PDB entry 3ZE8 | X-ray diffraction, 1.80 A resolution | chains A and B

# Chain A
Name: Periplasmic [nifese] hydrogenase, small subunit
Source organism: Desulfovibrio vulgaris
Notes: EC 1.12.7.2
UniProtKB: Q72AS4 (Q72AS4_DESVH); residues 1-283 here correspond to UniProt positions 35-317 (UniProt number = residue number + 34)
Sequence (283 residues; numbered 1 to 283; the number before each row is that of its first residue):
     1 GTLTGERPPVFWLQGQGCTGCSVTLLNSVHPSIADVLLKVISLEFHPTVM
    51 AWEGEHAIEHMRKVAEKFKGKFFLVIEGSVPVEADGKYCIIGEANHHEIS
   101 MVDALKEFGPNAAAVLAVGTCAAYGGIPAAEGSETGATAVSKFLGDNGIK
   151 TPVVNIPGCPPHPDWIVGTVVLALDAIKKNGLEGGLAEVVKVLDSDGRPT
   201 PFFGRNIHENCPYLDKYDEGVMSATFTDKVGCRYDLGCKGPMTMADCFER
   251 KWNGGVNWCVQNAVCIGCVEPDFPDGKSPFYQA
Not modelled in the structure: 1-6
Bound ions: 4Fe-4S cluster Fe site 1: Cys18, Cys21, Cys121, Cys159; 4Fe-4S cluster Fe site 2: His208, Cys211, Cys232, Cys238; 4Fe-4S cluster Fe site 3: Cys247, Cys259, Cys265, Cys268
Ligand contacts:
  - C15 (N-dodecyl-N,N-dimethyl-3-ammonio-1-propanesulfonate), molecule 1: Pro8, Val10, Ile41, Phe73, Val75, Leu116, Val170, Leu174, Ile177
  - C15, molecule 2: Trp12, Ser22, Leu25, Leu26, Ser28, Ile33, Leu37, Leu43, His46
  - C15, molecule 3: Leu37, Leu38, Val49
  - 4Fe-4S cluster (SF4), molecule 1: Gly17, Cys18, Gly20, Cys21, Glu77, Gly78, Gly119, Thr120, Cys121, Gly158, Cys159, Pro160
  - 4Fe-4S cluster (SF4), molecule 2: Ile207, His208, Cys211, Tyr213, Leu214, Tyr217, Cys232, Arg233, Tyr234, Cys238, Gly240, Pro241, Val260
  - 4Fe-4S cluster (SF4), molecule 3: Ile207, Thr243, Ala245, Cys247, Trp252, Trp258, Cys259, Cys265, Ile266, Gly267, Cys268, Val269
What the authors report for this chain:
  - 4Fe-4S cluster coordination: Cys21

# Chain B
Name: Periplasmic [nifese] hydrogenase, large subunit, selenocysteine-containing
Source organism: Desulfovibrio vulgaris
Notes: EC 1.12.7.2
UniProtKB: Q72AS3 (Q72AS3_DESVH); numbering as in UniProt (aligned over 12-495)
Sequence (485 residues; numbered 12 to 495; the number before each row is that of its first residue):
    12 GATGRTTIAIDPVTRIEGHLKAEVVVENGKVVDARLSGGMYRGFETILRG
    62 RDPRDASQIVQRICGVCPTAHSTASVLALDEAFGAKVPNNGRITRNLIFG
   112 ANYLQSHILHFYHLSAQDFVQGPDTAPFVPRFPKSDLRLSKELNKAGVDQ
   162 YIEALEVRRICHEMVALFGGRMPHVQGQVVGGATEIPTKEKLVEYAARFK
   212 KVRDFVEQKYVPVVYTIGSKYKDMFKVGQGFKAALCVGAFPLDNSGKKHL
   262 FMPGVYAKGKDMPFDPSKIKEYVKYSWFAEETTGLNYKEGKTIPAPDKAG
   312 AYSFVKAPRYDGLSLEVGPLARMWVNNPELSPVGKKLLKDLFGISAKKFR
   362 DLGEEAAFSLMGRHVARAEETYYMLGAIEGWLKEIKAGEDTVVMPAVPAS
   412 AEGTGFTEAPRGSLLHYVKVKDSKIDNYQIVSASLWNCNPRDDMGQRGAV
   462 EEALIGIPVDDIQNPVNVARLIRAFDPU
   489 ULGCAVH
Not modelled in the structure: 12-14
Modified / non-standard residues: Cys75 (cysteinesulfonic acid; OCS); Sec489 (3-(sulfanylselanyl)-l-alanine; PSW)
Differences from the reference sequence: microheterogeneity Sec489 (Sec in Q72AS3)
Bound ions: Fe2+: Glu56, Ile441, His495; Ni2+: Cys75, Cys78, Sec489, Cys492; carbonmonoxide-(dicyano) iron Fe: Cys78, Cys492
Ligand contacts:
  - C15 (N-dodecyl-N,N-dimethyl-3-ammonio-1-propanesulfonate), molecule 1: Ala127, Gln128, Val131, Gly133, Pro134, Phe139, Val159, Tyr162, Ile163
  - C15, molecule 2: Phe139, Tyr162, Ile163, Leu166
  - C15, molecule 3: Lys233, Phe236, Lys237, Leu349, Phe353, Ile355, Leu363, Ala367
  - carbonmonoxide-(dicyano) iron (FCO): Cys78, Ala81, His82, Ala420, Pro421, Arg422, Leu425, Ser443, Ala444, Ser445, Sec489, Sec489, Cys492
What the authors report for this chain:
  - post-translational modification sites: Cys75

# How chain A and chain B interact
Contacting residue pairs (170):
  Arg7(A) - Thr136(B)  hydrogen bond
  Gln14(A) - His30(B)  hydrogen bond (backbone-side chain)
  Gly15(A) - His30(B)  hydrogen bond (backbone-side chain)
  Gly15(A) - Met51(B)
  Gln16(A) - Met51(B)
  Gln16(A) - Tyr52(B)  hydrogen bond (side chain-backbone)
  Gln16(A) - Arg53(B)
  Gly17(A) - Met51(B)
  Gly17(A) - Arg53(B)
  Cys18(A) - Glu28(B)
  Cys18(A) - Arg53(B)
  Cys18(A) - Arg73(B)
  Cys18(A) - Ile74(B)
  Cys18(A) - Cys75(B)
  Cys18(A) - Gly76(B)  hydrogen bond (backbone-backbone)
  Cys18(A) - His185(B)
  Thr19(A) - Glu28(B)  hydrogen bond
  Gly20(A) - Gly76(B)
  Gly20(A) - Pro184(B)
  Val23(A) - Gly76(B)
  Val23(A) - Val77(B)  hydrophobic
  Val23(A) - Arg169(B)
  Val23(A) - His173(B)
  Val23(A) - Pro184(B)  hydrophobic
  Leu26(A) - Arg169(B)  hydrogen bond (backbone-side chain)
  Asn27(A) - Arg169(B)  hydrogen bond
  Asn27(A) - Arg170(B)
  Asn27(A) - His173(B)  hydrogen bond
  Asn27(A) - Met183(B)  hydrogen bond (side chain-backbone)
  Val29(A) - Arg170(B)
  Ser42(A) - Ala137(B)
  Leu43(A) - Ala137(B)
  Leu43(A) - Pro138(B)
  Glu44(A) - Ala137(B)
  Pro47(A) - Thr25(B)
  Pro47(A) - Arg26(B)  hydrogen bond (backbone-backbone)
  Thr48(A) - Arg26(B)
  Thr48(A) - Ile27(B)
  Thr48(A) - Leu125(B)
  Val49(A) - Arg26(B)
  Val49(A) - Gln128(B)  hydrogen bond (backbone-side chain)
  Met50(A) - Arg26(B)  hydrogen bond (backbone-side chain)
  Met50(A) - Pro138(B)
  Ala51(A) - Arg26(B)  hydrogen bond (backbone-side chain)
  Ala51(A) - Gln128(B)
  Ala51(A) - Pro138(B)  hydrogen bond (backbone-backbone)
  Ala51(A) - Phe139(B)
  Ala51(A) - Arg142(B)
  Trp52(A) - Thr25(B)  hydrogen bond (backbone-side chain)
  Trp52(A) - Pro141(B)
  Trp52(A) - Arg142(B)
  Trp52(A) - Phe143(B)
  Glu53(A) - Ile21(B)
  Glu53(A) - Pro23(B)
  Glu53(A) - Thr25(B)
  Glu53(A) - Phe143(B)
  Glu53(A) - Ala480(B)
  Glu53(A) - Arg484(B)  salt bridge
  Gly54(A) - Ile21(B)
  Gly54(A) - Asp22(B)
  Gly54(A) - Pro23(B)  hydrogen bond (backbone-backbone)
  Glu55(A) - Asp22(B)
  His56(A) - Phe143(B)
  Ile58(A) - Pro23(B)
  His60(A) - Pro141(B)
  Ala84(A) - Pro307(B)  hydrophobic
  Lys87(A) - Gly50(B)
  Lys87(A) - Pro307(B)
  Lys87(A) - Asp308(B)  salt bridge
  Lys87(A) - Phe315(B)
  Tyr88(A) - Gly50(B)
  Tyr88(A) - Met51(B)
  Tyr88(A) - Tyr52(B)  hydrogen bond (backbone-backbone)
  Tyr88(A) - Pro305(B)
  Tyr88(A) - Pro307(B)
  Tyr88(A) - Phe315(B)  hydrophobic
  Cys89(A) - His30(B)
  Cys89(A) - Gly50(B)
  Cys89(A) - Met51(B)  hydrophobic
  Ile90(A) - Asp22(B)
  Ile90(A) - His30(B)
  Ile90(A) - Gly50(B)  hydrogen bond (backbone-backbone)
  Ile91(A) - Asp22(B)
  Ile91(A) - Pro23(B)
  Ile91(A) - His30(B)
  Gly92(A) - Asp22(B)
  Gly92(A) - Pro23(B)
  Glu93(A) - Ala20(B)
  Glu93(A) - Asp22(B)  hydrogen bond (backbone-backbone)
  Glu93(A) - Lys32(B)  salt bridge
  Ile127(A) - Phe55(B)  hydrophobic
  Ile127(A) - Ile58(B)
  Ile127(A) - Ile70(B)  hydrophobic
  Ile127(A) - Arg73(B)
  Ala130(A) - Arg62(B)
  Glu131(A) - Ile58(B)
  Glu131(A) - Arg62(B)  hydrogen bond (backbone-side chain)
  Gly132(A) - Thr57(B)  hydrogen bond (backbone-side chain)
  Gly132(A) - Ile58(B)
  Ser133(A) - Ile58(B)
  Glu134(A) - Pro305(B)
  Thr135(A) - Tyr52(B)
  Cys159(A) - Arg73(B)  hydrogen bond (backbone-side chain)
  Cys159(A) - Arg182(B)  hydrogen bond (backbone-side chain)
  Cys159(A) - His185(B)
  Pro160(A) - Arg182(B)  hydrogen bond (backbone-side chain)
  Pro160(A) - Pro184(B)
  Pro160(A) - His185(B)
  Ala224(A) - Met405(B)
  Thr225(A) - Val403(B)
  Thr225(A) - Met405(B)
  Phe226(A) - Val190(B)  hydrophobic
  Phe226(A) - Thr195(B)
  Phe226(A) - Met405(B)  hydrophobic
  Thr227(A) - Ala194(B)
  Thr227(A) - Thr195(B)
  Thr227(A) - Glu196(B)
  Thr227(A) - Ile197(B)
  Thr227(A) - Asp401(B)  hydrogen bond
  Thr227(A) - Thr402(B)
  Thr227(A) - Val403(B)
  Lys229(A) - Thr195(B)  hydrogen bond (side chain-backbone)
  Leu236(A) - Met405(B)  hydrophobic
  Trp252(A) - Arg182(B)
  Asn253(A) - His173(B)
  Asn253(A) - Glu174(B)
  Asn253(A) - Ala177(B)
  Asn253(A) - Arg182(B)
  Asn253(A) - Met183(B)  hydrogen bond (side chain-backbone)
  Gly254(A) - Glu174(B)
  Val256(A) - Glu174(B)
  Val256(A) - Ala177(B)  hydrophobic
  Val256(A) - Leu178(B)  hydrophobic
  Val256(A) - Lys202(B)
  Val256(A) - Arg209(B)
  Asn257(A) - Ala177(B)  hydrogen bond (side chain-backbone)
  Asn257(A) - Leu178(B)  hydrogen bond (side chain-backbone)
  Asn257(A) - Gly181(B)
  Asn257(A) - Glu196(B)  hydrogen bond
  Asn257(A) - Lys202(B)
  Trp258(A) - Gly181(B)
  Cys259(A) - Arg182(B)
  Cys259(A) - Gln187(B)  hydrogen bond
  Gln261(A) - Glu196(B)  hydrogen bond
  Gln261(A) - Lys202(B)
  Asn262(A) - Phe179(B)  hydrogen bond (side chain-backbone)
  Asn262(A) - Gly180(B)
  Asn262(A) - Gly181(B)  hydrogen bond (side chain-backbone)
  Asn262(A) - Gln187(B)
  Asn262(A) - Gly188(B)  hydrogen bond (side chain-backbone)
  Asn262(A) - Thr195(B)  hydrogen bond (backbone-side chain)
  Asn262(A) - Glu196(B)  hydrogen bond
  Ala263(A) - Gln187(B)
  Ala263(A) - Thr195(B)
  Val264(A) - Gln187(B)
  Ile266(A) - Gln69(B)
  Ile266(A) - Arg73(B)
  Ile266(A) - Gln187(B)
  Cys268(A) - Arg182(B)
  Asp275(A) - Arg62(B)  salt bridge
  Ser278(A) - Asp66(B)
  Pro279(A) - Asp63(B)
  Pro279(A) - Asp66(B)
  Phe280(A) - Asp66(B)  hydrogen bond (backbone-side chain)
  Phe280(A) - Gln69(B)
  Phe280(A) - Ile70(B)  hydrophobic
  Tyr281(A) - Arg65(B)
  Tyr281(A) - Gln69(B)
  Tyr281(A) - Val190(B)
  Gln282(A) - Arg65(B)  hydrogen bond
Other interface residues (no listed pair), chain A (75 interface residues in all): Thr24, Ser28, Phe45, Pro128, Phe273, Pro274
Other interface residues (no listed pair), chain B (74 interface residues in all): Gly29, Leu120, His124, Val140, Leu166

# In short
The interface between chain A and chain B involves 75 residues on one side and 74 on the other, with 40
hydrogen bonds and 4 salt bridges. Polar contacts include Glu53(A)-Arg484(B), Lys87(A)-Asp308(B) and
Glu93(A)-Lys32(B). The paper reports 4Fe-4S cluster coordination by Cys21(A); a modification site at Cys75(B).
Here chain A is Periplasmic [nifese] hydrogenase, small subunit and chain B is Periplasmic [nifese]
hydrogenase, large subunit, selenocysteine-containing, both from Desulfovibrio vulgaris. Entry 3ZE8 (3D
structure of the Ni-Fe-Se hydrogenase from D. vulgaris Hildenborough in the reduced state at 1.95 ...) was
determined by X-ray diffraction (same publication as 3ZE6, 3ZE7, 3ZE9 and 3ZEA).
